Entry 3CHX (X-ray diffraction, 3.90 A resolution); this record covers chains A and C of the 15 polymer chains in the assembly.

# Chain A
Protein: PmoB
From: Methylosinus trichosporium
Reference sequence: Q9KX50 (Q9KX50_METTR); residue numbers follow UniProt; this construct covers 40-431
Sequence (392 residues; row label = number of the first residue in the row):
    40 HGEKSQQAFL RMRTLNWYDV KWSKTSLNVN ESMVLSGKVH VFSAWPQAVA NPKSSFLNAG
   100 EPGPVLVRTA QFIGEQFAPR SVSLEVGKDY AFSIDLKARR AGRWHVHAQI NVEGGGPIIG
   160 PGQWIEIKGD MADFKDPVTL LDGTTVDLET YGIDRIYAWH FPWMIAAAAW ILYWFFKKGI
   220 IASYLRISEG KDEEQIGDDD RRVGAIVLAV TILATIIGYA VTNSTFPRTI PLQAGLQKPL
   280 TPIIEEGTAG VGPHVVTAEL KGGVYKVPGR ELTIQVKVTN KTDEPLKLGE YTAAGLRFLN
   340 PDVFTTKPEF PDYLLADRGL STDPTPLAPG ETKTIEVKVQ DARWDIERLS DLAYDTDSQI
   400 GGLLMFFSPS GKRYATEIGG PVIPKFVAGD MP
Disordered / not traced: 284-294, 318-327, 347-350, 427-431
Ion coordination: Cu ion near His40 (its only coordinating residue here)

# Chain C
Protein: PmoC
From: Methylosinus trichosporium
Reference sequence: Q9KX51 (Q9KX51_METTR); residue numbers follow UniProt; this construct covers 1-256
Sequence (256 residues; row label = number of the first residue in the row):
     1 MSVTTETTAG AAAGSDAIVD LRGMWVGVAG LNIFYLIVRI YEQIYGWRAG LDSFAPEFQT
    61 YWLSILWTEI PLELVSGLAL AGWLWKTRDR NVDAVAPREE LRRHVVLVEW LVVYAVAIYW
   121 GASFFTEQDG TWHMTVIRDT DFTPSHIIEF YMSYPIYSIM AVGAFFYAKT RIPYFAHGFS
   181 LAFLIVAIGP FMIIPNVGLN EWGHTFWFME ELFVAPLHWG FVFFGWMALG VFGVVLQILM
   241 GVKRLIGKDC VAALVG
Disordered / not traced: 1-17, 177-256
Ion coordination: Cu ion: Asp129, His133

# Chain A / chain C interface
Contacting residue pairs (8):
  His40(A) with Asp52(C), hydrogen bond (backbone-side chain); Ile137(C)
  Lys43(A) with Phe54(C)
  Ser44(A) with Phe54(C); Asp139(C), hydrogen bond (side chain-backbone)
  Arg139(A) with Trp47(C)
  Ile158(A) with Ile137(C), hydrophobic
  Arg387(A) with Phe54(C)
Other interface residues (no listed pair), chain A (11 interface residues in all): Gly41, Glu42, Gly102, Gln148, Pro156
Other interface residues (no listed pair), chain C (7 interface residues in all): Leu51, Thr135

# Summary
11 residues of chain A face 7 of chain C across their interface; the contacts include 2 hydrogen bonds. Among
the polar pairs are His40(A)-Asp52(C) and Ser44(A)-Asp139(C). The Cu ion site is built by Asp129(C) and
His133(C).
Here chain A is PmoB and chain C is PmoC, both from Methylosinus trichosporium. Entry 3CHX (Crystal structure
of Methylosinus trichosporium OB3b particulate methane monooxygenase (pMMO)) was determined by X-ray
diffraction.
